3I96 - chains A and C of the 3 polymer chains in the assembly; structure by X-ray diffraction, 1.65 A resolution.

[Chain A (and C)]
Name: Ethanolamine utilization protein eutS
From: Escherichia coli
Notes: chain C of this document is another copy of the same molecule, construct and numbering; everything in this record applies to it too
UniProt: P63746 (EUTS_ECOLI); residues 1-111 here = UniProt positions 1-111
Amino-acid sequence (119 residues; numbered 1 to 119; the number before each row is that of its first residue):
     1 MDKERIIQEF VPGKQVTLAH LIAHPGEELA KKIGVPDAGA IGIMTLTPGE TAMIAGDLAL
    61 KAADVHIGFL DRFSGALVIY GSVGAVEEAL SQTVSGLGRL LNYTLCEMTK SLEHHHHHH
Not modelled in the structure: 1-5, 115-119 (chain C: 1-4, 114-119)
Sequence notes: expression tag (112-119)

[Interface between chain A and chain C]
Residue-residue contacts (63; chain A residue first):
  Gln8(A) - Gln8(C)  hydrogen bond
  Glu9(A) - Ile7(C)
  Glu9(A) - Gln8(C)  hydrogen bond (backbone-backbone)
  Phe10(A) - Gln8(C)
  Phe10(A) - Phe10(C)  hydrophobic
  Val11(A) - Ile7(C)  hydrophobic
  Val11(A) - Gln8(C)  hydrogen bond (backbone-backbone)
  Val11(A) - Glu9(C)
  Val11(A) - Phe10(C)  hydrogen bond (backbone-backbone)
  Pro12(A) - Phe10(C)
  Gly13(A) - Glu9(C)
  Gly13(A) - Phe10(C)  hydrogen bond (backbone-backbone)
  Gly13(A) - Val11(C)
  Gln15(A) - Val11(C)
  Thr17(A) - Pro12(C)
  Thr17(A) - Lys14(C)  hydrogen bond (backbone-side chain)
  Leu18(A) - Thr51(C)
  Leu18(A) - Ile54(C)  hydrophobic
  Leu18(A) - Leu101(C)  hydrophobic
  Leu18(A) - Tyr103(C)
  His20(A) - Ile54(C)
  Ile22(A) - Asp57(C)
  Ala23(A) - Lys61(C)  hydrogen bond (backbone-side chain)
  His24(A) - Lys61(C)
  Glu28(A) - Leu60(C)
  Glu28(A) - His66(C)  salt bridge
  Glu28(A) - Ile67(C)  hydrogen bond (side chain-backbone)
  Leu29(A) - Met53(C)
  Leu29(A) - Asp57(C)
  Lys32(A) - Ile67(C)
  Lys32(A) - Gly68(C)
  Lys32(A) - Leu70(C)
  Lys32(A) - Asp71(C)
  Ile33(A) - Met53(C)  hydrophobic
  Ile33(A) - Leu70(C)  hydrophobic
  Ile33(A) - Asp71(C)
  Ile33(A) - Arg72(C)  hydrogen bond (backbone-side chain)
  Gly34(A) - Arg72(C)  hydrogen bond (backbone-side chain)
  Ile43(A) - Glu50(C)
  Ile43(A) - Met53(C)  hydrophobic
  Ile43(A) - Ile54(C)  hydrophobic
  Thr45(A) - Pro48(C)
  Thr45(A) - Glu50(C)  hydrogen bond
  Thr45(A) - Thr51(C)
  Thr47(A) - Phe10(C)
  Thr47(A) - Pro12(C)
  Gly68(A) - Arg72(C)
  Phe69(A) - Met53(C)  hydrophobic
  Phe69(A) - Arg72(C)
  Phe69(A) - Phe73(C)  hydrophobic
  Asp71(A) - Phe73(C)
  Ser74(A) - Glu50(C)
  Ser74(A) - Phe73(C)
  Ala76(A) - Glu50(C)
  Val78(A) - Met53(C)  hydrophobic
  Thr109(A) - Leu100(C)
  Thr109(A) - Leu101(C)
  Lys110(A) - Leu100(C)
  Ser111(A) - Asp57(C)  hydrogen bond
  Ser111(A) - Leu58(C)
  Ser111(A) - Lys61(C)  hydrogen bond
  Leu112(A) - Lys61(C)  hydrogen bond (backbone-side chain)
  His114(A) - Lys61(C)
Also at the interface, not in a pair above, chain A (35 interface residues in all): Ile6, Pro25, Glu113
Also at the interface, not in a pair above, chain C (29 interface residues in all): Arg5, Ile6, Gly56

[In short]
35 residues of chain A face 29 of chain C across their interface; the contacts include 14 hydrogen bonds and 1
salt bridge. Polar contacts include Glu28(A)-His66(C), Gln8(A)-Gln8(C) and Thr17(A)-Lys14(C).
Both chains are Ethanolamine utilization protein eutS (Escherichia coli). Entry 3I96 (Ethanolamine Utilization
Microcompartment Shell Subunit, EutS) was determined by X-ray diffraction together with 3I6P, 3I71, 3I82, 3I87
and 3IA0 from the same study.
